3K9V - chain A; structure by X-ray diffraction, 2.50 A resolution.

# Chain A
Name: 1,25-dihydroxyvitamin D(3) 24-hydroxylase, mitochondrial
Source organism: Rattus norvegicus
Notes: EC 1.14.13.-
UniProt: Q09128 (CP24A_RAT); residue numbers follow UniProt; this construct covers 34-514
Sequence (482 residues; numbered 33 to 514; the number before each row is that of its first residue):
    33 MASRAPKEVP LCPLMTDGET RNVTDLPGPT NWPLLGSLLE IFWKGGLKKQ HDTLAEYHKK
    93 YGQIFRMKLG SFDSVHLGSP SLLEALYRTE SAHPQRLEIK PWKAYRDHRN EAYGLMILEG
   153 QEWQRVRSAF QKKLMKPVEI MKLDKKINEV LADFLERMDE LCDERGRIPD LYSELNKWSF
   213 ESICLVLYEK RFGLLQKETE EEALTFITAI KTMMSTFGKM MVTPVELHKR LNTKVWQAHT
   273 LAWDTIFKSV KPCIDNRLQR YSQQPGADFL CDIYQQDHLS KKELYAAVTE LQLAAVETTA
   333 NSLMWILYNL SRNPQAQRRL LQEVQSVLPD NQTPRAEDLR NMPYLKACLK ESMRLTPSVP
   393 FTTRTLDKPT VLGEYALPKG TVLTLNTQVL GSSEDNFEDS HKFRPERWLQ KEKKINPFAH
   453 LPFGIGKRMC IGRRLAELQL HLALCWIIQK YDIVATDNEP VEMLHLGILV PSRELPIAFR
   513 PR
Disordered / not traced: 33-50
Construct notes: expression tag (33); engineered mutation D57 (Ser in Q09128)
Metal / ion sites: heme Fe near C462 (its only coordinating residue here)
Small-molecule neighbours:
  - CPS (3-[(3-cholamidopropyl)dimethylammonio]-1-propanesulfonate), molecule 1: L79, Q82, L101, F104, L129, E130, K132, M253, V254, H497
  - CPS, molecule 2: R128, I131, W134, M148, Y204, S205, N208, K243, M246, L325, A326, E329, V391, F393, T394, T395, L498, G499, I500
  - heme (HEM): R128, L147, M148, W155, R159, L166, I215, E322, L323, A326, A327, T330, T331, S334, M385, V391, T394, R396, P454, F455, G456, I457, R460, M461, C462, I463, G464, L467, A468, L472
Swiss-Prot annotation at these positions:
  - binding site (heme): C462
What the authors report for this chain:
  - mutagenesis - S57D: increased stability (citing earlier work)
  - mutagenesis - S57D: unchanged catalytic activity (citing earlier work)
  - contacts within the chain: W134-R138 (water-mediated contact), R138-E322 (salt bridge), E383-W440
  - binding site for CPS: L129, I131, W134, M148, M246, L325, A326, E329, T330, V391, F393, T394, T395, G499, I500
  - binding site for heme: A326, V391, T394 (from molecular simulation)
  - mutagenesis - R465F: abolished catalytic activity (citing earlier work)

# Overview
Ligands of chain A: heme and compound CPS. From UniProt: heme-binding residue C462. From the paper: a binding
site for CPS at L129, I131 and W134 among others; S57D increases stability.
Chain A is 1,25-dihydroxyvitamin D(3) 24-hydroxylase, mitochondrial (Rattus norvegicus); the structure,
Crystal structure of rat mitochondrial P450 24A1 S57D in complex with CHAPS, was determined by X-ray
diffraction together with 3K9Y from the same study.
